Entry 6SLS (X-ray diffraction, 2.32 A resolution); this record covers chains A and B.

# Chain A (and B)
Molecule: Tryptophan 6-halogenase
Organism: Streptomyces albogriseolus
Notes: chain B of this document is another copy of the same molecule, construct and numbering; everything in this record applies to it too
UniProtKB: A1E280 (A1E280_STRAO); numbering as in UniProt (aligned over 2-531)
Chain sequence (534 residues; row label = number of the first residue in the row; numbers below 1 keep their minus sign (Gly-2 is residue -2)):
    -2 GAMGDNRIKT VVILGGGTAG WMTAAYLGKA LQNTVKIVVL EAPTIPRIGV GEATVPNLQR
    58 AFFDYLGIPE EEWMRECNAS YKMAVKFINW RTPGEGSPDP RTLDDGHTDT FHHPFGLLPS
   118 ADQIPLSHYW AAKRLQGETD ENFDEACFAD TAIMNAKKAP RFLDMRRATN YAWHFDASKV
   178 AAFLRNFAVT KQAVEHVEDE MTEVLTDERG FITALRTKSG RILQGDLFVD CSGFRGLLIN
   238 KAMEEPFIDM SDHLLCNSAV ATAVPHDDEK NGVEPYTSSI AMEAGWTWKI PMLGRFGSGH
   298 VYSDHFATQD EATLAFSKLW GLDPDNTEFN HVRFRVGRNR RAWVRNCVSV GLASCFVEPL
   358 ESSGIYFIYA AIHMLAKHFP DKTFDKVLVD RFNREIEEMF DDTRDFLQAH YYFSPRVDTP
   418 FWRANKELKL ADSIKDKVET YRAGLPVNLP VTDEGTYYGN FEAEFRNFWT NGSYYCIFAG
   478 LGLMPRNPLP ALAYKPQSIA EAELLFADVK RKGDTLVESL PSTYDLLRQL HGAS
Not modelled in the structure: -2 to 1, 453-456, 530-531 (chain B: -2 to 1, 450-460, 530-531)
Construct notes: expression tag (-2 to 1)
Small-molecule neighbours: FAD (flavin-adenine dinucleotide): Leu11, Gly12, Gly13, Gly14, Thr15, Ala16, Leu37, Glu38, Ala39, Ile42, Pro43, Arg44, Ile45, Val47, Gly48, Glu49, Ala50, Asp196, Glu197, Met198, Cys228, Ser229, Gly230, Phe231, Arg232, Leu234, Ala256, Trp285, Ile287, Val329, Phe331, Val347, Gly348, Leu349, Phe353, Pro356, Ser359, Ser360, Gly361, Ile362, Ile365
Curated features (UniProtKB/Swiss-Prot):
  - active site: Lys79
  - binding site (FAD): Gly13, Thr15, Ala16, Ala39, Ile42, Ile45, Val47, Ala50, Met198, Leu349, Ile362
  - binding site (L-tryptophan): Pro111, Tyr454, Tyr455, Glu461, Phe465
  - binding site (chloride): Ser360, Gly361
  - site: Glu358 (Important for activity)
  - mutagenesis: Val52 (V52I: In Thal-RebH5; regioselectivity of chlorination and bromination is almost completely switched from C6 to C7; when associated with I-82; T-360; S-469 and N-470), Lys79 (K79T: Loss of halogenase activity), Val82 (V82I: In Thal-RebH5; regioselectivity of chlorination and bromination is almost completely switched from C6 to C7; when associated with I-52; T-360; S-469 and N-470), Ser360 (S360T: In Thal-RebH5; regioselectivity of chlorination and bromination is almost completely switched from C6 to C7; when associated with I-52; I-82; S-469 and N-470), Gly469 (G469S: In Thal-RebH5; regioselectivity of chlorination and bromination is almost completely switched from C6 to C7; when associated with I-52; I-82; T-360 and N-470), Ser470 (S470N: In Thal-RebH5; regioselectivity of chlorination and bromination is almost completely switched from C6 to C7; when associated with I-52; I-82; T-360 and S-469)
What the authors report for this chain:
  - conformationally variable residues (loop rearrangement, side-chain flip): Gly13, Pro40, Glu49, Val52, Pro53, Ser360, Tyr366
  - binding site for flavin-adenine dinucleotide: Gly14, Leu37 to Pro40, Ser360, Gly361
  - contacts within the chain: Asn54-Glu461 (hydrogen bond), Asn54-Tyr366 (hydrogen bond)

# Interface between chain A and chain B
Residue-residue contacts (78; chain A residue first):
  Arg4(A) - Ala490(B)  hydrogen bond (side chain-backbone)
  Arg4(A) - Tyr491(B)
  Ile5(A) - Tyr491(B)  hydrogen bond (backbone-side chain)
  Ala27(A) - Lys492(B)  hydrogen bond (backbone-side chain)
  Leu28(A) - Tyr491(B)
  Gln29(A) - Asp119(B)
  Gln29(A) - Tyr491(B)
  Gln29(A) - Lys492(B)
  Gln29(A) - Pro493(B)
  Gln29(A) - Gln494(B)  hydrogen bond (side chain-backbone)
  Gln29(A) - Ser495(B)  hydrogen bond
  Thr31(A) - Tyr491(B)  hydrogen bond (side chain-backbone)
  Thr31(A) - Pro493(B)
  Val32(A) - Tyr491(B)  hydrophobic
  Tyr62(A) - Asp119(B)  hydrogen bond
  Tyr62(A) - Lys492(B)
  Asp119(A) - Gln29(B)
  Asp119(A) - Tyr62(B)  hydrogen bond
  Gln120(A) - Tyr62(B)
  Gln120(A) - His370(B)  hydrogen bond
  His370(A) - Gln120(B)
  Ala373(A) - Ala488(B)
  Lys374(A) - Pro443(B)
  Lys374(A) - Leu486(B)
  His375(A) - Leu442(B)
  Phe376(A) - Pro487(B)
  Phe376(A) - Ala488(B)
  Phe376(A) - Tyr491(B)  hydrophobic
  Pro377(A) - Tyr491(B)  hydrogen bond (backbone-side chain)
  Asp378(A) - Tyr491(B)
  Asp382(A) - Ala440(B)
  Asp382(A) - Arg483(B)  salt bridge
  Val384(A) - Glu436(B)
  Val384(A) - Ala440(B)  hydrophobic
  Leu385(A) - Leu442(B)  hydrophobic
  Leu385(A) - Pro487(B)  hydrophobic
  Arg388(A) - Asp433(B)  salt bridge
  Arg388(A) - Glu436(B)  salt bridge
  Arg388(A) - Thr437(B)  hydrogen bond
  Arg388(A) - Leu442(B)
  Arg391(A) - Asp433(B)  salt bridge
  Asp433(A) - Arg388(B)  salt bridge
  Asp433(A) - Arg391(B)  salt bridge
  Glu436(A) - Val384(B)
  Glu436(A) - Arg388(B)  salt bridge
  Thr437(A) - Arg388(B)  hydrogen bond
  Ala440(A) - Asp382(B)
  Ala440(A) - Val384(B)  hydrophobic
  Leu442(A) - His375(B)
  Leu442(A) - Leu385(B)  hydrophobic
  Leu442(A) - Arg388(B)
  Pro443(A) - Lys374(B)
  Leu446(A) - Lys374(B)
  Asn457(A) - Val448(B)  hydrogen bond (side chain-backbone)
  Ala460(A) - Val448(B)  hydrophobic
  Arg483(A) - Asp382(B)  salt bridge
  Leu486(A) - Lys374(B)
  Pro487(A) - Phe376(B)
  Pro487(A) - Leu385(B)  hydrophobic
  Ala488(A) - Ala373(B)
  Ala488(A) - Phe376(B)
  Ala490(A) - Arg4(B)  hydrogen bond (backbone-side chain)
  Tyr491(A) - Arg4(B)
  Tyr491(A) - Ile5(B)  hydrogen bond (side chain-backbone)
  Tyr491(A) - Leu28(B)
  Tyr491(A) - Gln29(B)
  Tyr491(A) - Thr31(B)  hydrogen bond (backbone-side chain)
  Tyr491(A) - Val32(B)  hydrophobic
  Tyr491(A) - Phe376(B)  hydrophobic
  Tyr491(A) - Pro377(B)  hydrogen bond (side chain-backbone)
  Tyr491(A) - Asp378(B)
  Lys492(A) - Ala27(B)  hydrogen bond (side chain-backbone)
  Lys492(A) - Gln29(B)
  Lys492(A) - Tyr62(B)  hydrogen bond
  Pro493(A) - Gln29(B)
  Pro493(A) - Thr31(B)
  Gln494(A) - Gln29(B)  hydrogen bond (backbone-side chain)
  Ser495(A) - Gln29(B)  hydrogen bond
Other interface residues (no listed pair), chain A (42 interface residues in all): Thr449
Other interface residues (no listed pair), chain B (42 interface residues in all): Tyr23, Leu446, Thr449

# In short
Chain A and chain B each contribute 42 residues to their interface; the contacts include 21 hydrogen bonds and
8 salt bridges. Among the polar pairs are Asp382(A)-Arg483(B), Arg388(A)-Asp433(B) and Arg388(A)-Glu436(B).
From the paper: a binding site for flavin-adenine dinucleotide at Gly14(A), Leu37(A) and Ser360(A) among
others; conformational variability at Gly13(A), Pro40(A) and Glu49(A) among others.
Chain A and chain B are both Tryptophan 6-halogenase (Streptomyces albogriseolus); the structure,
Flavin-dependent tryptophan 6-halogenase Thal in complex with FAD, was determined by X-ray diffraction
together with 6SLT from the same study.
